Entry 8YZT (X-ray diffraction, 2.58 A resolution); this record covers chains C and E of the 6 polymer chains in the assembly.

== Chain C ==
Protein: Protein BANP
Organism: Homo sapiens
Notes: fragment: BEN domain
UniProtKB: Q8N9N5 (BANP_HUMAN); residues 205-325 here = UniProt positions 205-325
Amino-acid sequence (122 residues; row label = number of the first residue in the row):
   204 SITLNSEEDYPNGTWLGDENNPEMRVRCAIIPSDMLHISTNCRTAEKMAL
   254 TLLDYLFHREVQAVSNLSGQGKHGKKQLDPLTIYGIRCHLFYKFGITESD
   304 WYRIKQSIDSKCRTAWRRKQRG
Unresolved in the structure: 204
Differences from the reference sequence: expression tag (204)
Swiss-Prot annotation at these positions:
  - modified residue: Lys275 (N6-acetyllysine)
From the paper describing this entry:
  - binding site for CGCG-containing DNA (chain E): Arg316
  - binding site for CGCG-containing DNA: Lys250, Ser271, Lys278, Tyr305, Ser310, Ser313, Lys314
  - disease-associated variants - S271L, K314N, R316C: decreased binding to CGCG-containing DNA (chain E) (proposed by the authors, not directly observed)
  - specificity-determining residues: Arg316
  - disease-associated variants - S271L, K314N, R316C: decreased binding to DNA (proposed by the authors, not directly observed)
  - binding site for CGCG-containing DNA: Thr317 (from molecular simulation)
  - binding site for CGCG-containing DNA (chain E): Arg320, Arg321 (from molecular simulation)

== Chain E ==
Molecule: CGCG-containing DNA
Sequence (13 nucleotides; row label = number of the first residue in the row; numbering starts at 0):
     0 CATCTCGCGAGAT

== How chain C and chain E interact ==
Residue-residue contacts (12; chain C residue first):
  Glu249(C) with DC3(E), phosphate contact
  Lys250(C) with DT2(E), hydrogen bond to the phosphate; DC3(E), salt bridge to the phosphate
  Leu253(C) with DT2(E), sugar contact; DC3(E), phosphate contact
  Ser310(C) with DC3(E), phosphate contact
  Ser313(C) with DC3(E), base contact; DT4(E), hydrogen bond to the base
  Lys314(C) with DT2(E), salt bridge to the phosphate
  Arg316(C) with DT4(E), base contact
  Thr317(C) with DT2(E), base contact
  Arg321(C) with DA1(E), salt bridge to the phosphate
Also at the interface, not in a pair above, chain C (11 interface residues in all): Asp257, Arg262
Also at the interface, not in a pair above, chain E (5 interface residues in all): DC5

== Overview ==
11 residues of chain C and 5 residues of chain E are in contact, with 2 hydrogen bonds and 3 salt bridges.
Among the polar pairs are Ser313(C)-DT4(E), Lys250(C)-DT2(E) and Lys250(C)-DC3(E). From the paper: a binding
site for CGCG-containing DNA at Lys250(C), Ser271(C) and Lys278(C) among others; S271L, K314N and R316C of
chain C reduce binding to CGCG-containing DNA (chain E).
Chain C is Protein BANP (Homo sapiens) and chain E is CGCG-containing DNA; the structure, Crystal structure of
the BANP BEN domain in complex with its target DNA, was determined by X-ray diffraction, deposited together
with 8YZS.
